Entry 5NIF (X-ray diffraction, 3.00 A resolution); this record covers chains D and E of the 30 polymer chains in the assembly.

== Chain D ==
Name: Proteasome subunit alpha type-4
Organism: Saccharomyces cerevisiae (strain ATCC 204508 / S288c)
Notes: EC 3.4.25.1
Reference sequence: P40303 (PSA4_YEAST); residue numbers follow UniProt; this construct covers 1-254
Amino-acid sequence (254 residues; numbered 1 to 254; the number before each row is that of its first residue):
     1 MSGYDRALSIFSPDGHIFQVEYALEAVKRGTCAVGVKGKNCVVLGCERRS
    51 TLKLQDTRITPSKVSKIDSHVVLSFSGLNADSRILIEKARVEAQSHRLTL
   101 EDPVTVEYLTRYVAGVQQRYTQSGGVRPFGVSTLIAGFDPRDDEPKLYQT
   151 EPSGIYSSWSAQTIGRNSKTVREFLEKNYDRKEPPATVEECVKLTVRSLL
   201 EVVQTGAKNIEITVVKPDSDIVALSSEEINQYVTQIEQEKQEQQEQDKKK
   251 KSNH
Disordered / not traced: 1-2, 244-254
UniProt features mapped onto this chain:
  - modified residue: T60 (Phosphothreonine)

== Chain E ==
Name: Proteasome subunit alpha type-5
Organism: Saccharomyces cerevisiae (strain ATCC 204508 / S288c)
Notes: EC 3.4.25.1
Reference sequence: P32379 (PSA5_YEAST); residues 1-260 here = UniProt positions 1-260
Amino-acid sequence (260 residues; numbered 1 to 260; the number before each row is that of its first residue):
     1 MFLTRSEYDRGVSTFSPEGRLFQVEYSLEAIKLGSTAIGIATKEGVVLGV
    51 EKRATSPLLESDSIEKIVEIDRHIGCAMSGLTADARSMIEHARTAAVTHN
   101 LYYDEDINVESLTQSVCDLALRFGEGASGEERLMSRPFGVALLIAGHDAD
   151 DGYQLFHAEPSGTFYRYNAKAIGSGSEGAQAELLNEWHSSLTLKEAELLV
   201 LKILKQVMEEKLDENNAQLSCITKQDGFKIYDNEKTAELIKELKEKEAAE
   251 SPEEADVEMS
Disordered / not traced: 1-7, 126-132, 251-260

== Chain D / chain E interface ==
Residue-residue contacts (63):
  D5(D) - E125(E)
  R6(D) - Y8(E)  hydrogen bond (side chain-backbone)
  R6(D) - E125(E)
  A7(D) - V12(E)  hydrophobic
  A7(D) - E125(E)
  A7(D) - S135(E)
  S9(D) - S135(E)
  S9(D) - R136(E)
  I10(D) - Y8(E)  hydrophobic
  I10(D) - Q23(E)
  F11(D) - Q23(E)  hydrogen bond (backbone-side chain)
  F11(D) - Y26(E)
  F11(D) - S27(E)
  F11(D) - L81(E)  hydrophobic
  F11(D) - R136(E)
  F11(D) - P137(E)
  F11(D) - G139(E)
  S12(D) - Y26(E)
  P13(D) - Y26(E)  hydrophobic
  P13(D) - E29(E)
  G15(D) - Y26(E)
  G15(D) - E29(E)
  G15(D) - A30(E)
  I17(D) - L81(E)  hydrophobic
  I17(D) - R136(E)
  K37(D) - E60(E)  salt bridge
  Q118(D) - A83(E)
  Q118(D) - D84(E)  hydrogen bond
  Q118(D) - R136(E)
  T121(D) - R136(E)  hydrogen bond (backbone-side chain)
  Q122(D) - M134(E)
  Q122(D) - S135(E)  hydrogen bond (backbone-backbone)
  Q122(D) - R136(E)  hydrogen bond (side chain-backbone)
  Q122(D) - F138(E)
  S123(D) - S135(E)
  G124(D) - S135(E)
  S153(D) - A83(E)
  G154(D) - A83(E)
  I155(D) - T82(E)
  I155(D) - A83(E)
  S157(D) - L59(E)
  S157(D) - S63(E)
  S158(D) - L59(E)
  S158(D) - E60(E)  hydrogen bond (backbone-backbone)
  S158(D) - S63(E)  hydrogen bond (backbone-side chain)
  W159(D) - T55(E)
  W159(D) - S56(E)
  W159(D) - L58(E)
  W159(D) - L59(E)
  W159(D) - E60(E)
  S160(D) - L58(E)  hydrogen bond (backbone-backbone)
  S160(D) - E60(E)  hydrogen bond
  A161(D) - L58(E)
  R172(D) - S56(E)
  L175(D) - L58(E)  hydrophobic
  E176(D) - S56(E)  hydrogen bond
  E176(D) - P57(E)
  E176(D) - L58(E)
  Y179(D) - L58(E)  hydrophobic
  R181(D) - P57(E)  hydrogen bond (side chain-backbone)
  R181(D) - L58(E)
  R181(D) - L59(E)  hydrogen bond (side chain-backbone)
  R181(D) - E60(E)
Also at the interface, not in a pair above, chain D (30 interface residues in all): D14
Also at the interface, not in a pair above, chain E (26 interface residues in all): S61

== In short ==
Chain D and chain E form an interface of 30 and 26 residues respectively; the contacts include 13 hydrogen
bonds and 1 salt bridge. Polar contacts include K37(D)-E60(E), R6(D)-Y8(E) and F11(D)-Q23(E).
Here chain D is Proteasome subunit alpha type-4 and chain E is Proteasome subunit alpha type-5, both from
Saccharomyces cerevisiae (strain ATCC 204508 / S288c). Entry 5NIF (Yeast 20S proteasome in complex with
Blm-pep activator) was determined by X-ray diffraction.
